PDB entry 5B2I | X-ray diffraction, 3.00 A resolution | chains C and I of the 10 polymer chains in the assembly

Chain C:
Protein: Histone H2A type 1-B/E
From: Homo sapiens
UniProt: P04908 (H2A1B_HUMAN); residues 0-129 here correspond to UniProt positions 1-130 (UniProt number = residue number + 1)
Chain sequence (133 residues; row label = number of the first residue in the row; numbers below 1 keep their minus sign (Gly-3 is residue -3)):
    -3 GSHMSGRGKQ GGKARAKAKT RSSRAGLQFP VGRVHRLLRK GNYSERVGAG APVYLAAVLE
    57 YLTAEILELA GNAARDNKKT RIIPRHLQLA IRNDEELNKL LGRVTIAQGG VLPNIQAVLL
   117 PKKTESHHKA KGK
Not modelled in the structure: -3 to 12, 119-129
Differences from the reference sequence: expression tag (-3 to -1)
Swiss-Prot annotation at these positions:
  - modified residue: Ser1 (N-acetylserine), Arg3 (Citrulline), Lys5 (N6-(2-hydroxyisobutyryl)lysine), Lys9 (N6-(2-hydroxyisobutyryl)lysine), Lys13 (N6-(beta-hydroxybutyryl)lysine), Lys36 (N6-(2-hydroxyisobutyryl)lysine), Lys74 (N6-(2-hydroxyisobutyryl)lysine), Lys75 (N6-(2-hydroxyisobutyryl)lysine), Lys95 (N6-(2-hydroxyisobutyryl)lysine), Gln104 (N5-methylglutamine), Lys118 (N6-(2-hydroxyisobutyryl)lysine), Lys119 (N6-crotonyllysine), Thr120 (Phosphothreonine), Lys125 (N6-crotonyllysine)
  - cross-link (Glycyl lysine isopeptide (Lys-Gly)): Lys13 (interchain with G-Cter in ubiquitin), Lys15 (interchain with G-Cter in ubiquitin), Lys119 (interchain with G-Cter in ubiquitin)

Chain I:
Molecule: 146-nt DNA strand
From: Homo sapiens
Sequence (146 nucleotides; each row starts with the number of its first residue; numbers below 1 keep their minus sign (DA-72 is residue -72)):
   -72 ATCAATATCC ACGTGCCAGT TATACCAAAA GTGTATTTGG AAACTCCTAA CTGAAAAGGC
   -12 ATGTTCACGT GAATTCACGT GAACATGCCT TTTCAGTTAG GAGTTTCCAA ATACACTTTT
    48 GGTATAACTG GCACGTGGAT ATTGAT
Bound ions: Mn2+ near DG27 (its only coordinating residue here)

Chain C / chain I interface:
Residue-residue contacts - 13 pairs, chain C then chain I:
  Ala14(C) with DG-42(I), phosphate contact; DT-41(I), phosphate contact
  Lys15(C) with DG-42(I), phosphate contact; DT-41(I), phosphate contact
  Thr16(C) with DG-42(I), sugar contact
  Arg17(C) with DG-42(I), salt bridge to the phosphate
  Arg20(C) with DT-41(I), salt bridge to the phosphate
  Gly28(C) with DA-43(I), phosphate contact
  Arg29(C) with DA-43(I), hydrogen bond to the phosphate
  Arg32(C) with DA-44(I), hydrogen bond to the phosphate; DA-43(I), salt bridge to the phosphate
  Arg42(C) with DG-34(I), sugar contact
  Arg77(C) with DG-54(I), sugar contact
Also at the interface, not in a pair above, chain C (11 interface residues in all): Lys13
Also at the interface, not in a pair above, chain I (7 interface residues in all): DT-35

In short:
Chain C and chain I form an interface of 11 and 7 residues respectively, with 2 hydrogen bonds and 3 salt
bridges. Polar pairs include Arg29(C)-DA-43(I), Arg32(C)-DA-44(I) and Arg17(C)-DG-42(I).
Chain C is Histone H2A type 1-B/E and chain I is a 146-nt DNA strand, both from Homo sapiens; the structure,
Human nucleosome containing CpG unmethylated DNA, was determined by X-ray diffraction (same publication as
5B2J).
